6XI3 - chain AAA; structure by X-ray diffraction, 2.00 A resolution.

[Chain AAA]
Protein: Large adhesion protein (Lap) involved in biofilm formation
Source organism: Marinobacter hydrocarbonoclasticus (strain ATCC 49840 / DSM 8798 / SP17)
UniProtKB: H8W6K8 (H8W6K8_MARHS); residues 22-414 here correspond to UniProt positions 360-752 (UniProt number = residue number + 338)
Sequence (414 residues; numbered 1 to 414; the number before each row is that of its first residue):
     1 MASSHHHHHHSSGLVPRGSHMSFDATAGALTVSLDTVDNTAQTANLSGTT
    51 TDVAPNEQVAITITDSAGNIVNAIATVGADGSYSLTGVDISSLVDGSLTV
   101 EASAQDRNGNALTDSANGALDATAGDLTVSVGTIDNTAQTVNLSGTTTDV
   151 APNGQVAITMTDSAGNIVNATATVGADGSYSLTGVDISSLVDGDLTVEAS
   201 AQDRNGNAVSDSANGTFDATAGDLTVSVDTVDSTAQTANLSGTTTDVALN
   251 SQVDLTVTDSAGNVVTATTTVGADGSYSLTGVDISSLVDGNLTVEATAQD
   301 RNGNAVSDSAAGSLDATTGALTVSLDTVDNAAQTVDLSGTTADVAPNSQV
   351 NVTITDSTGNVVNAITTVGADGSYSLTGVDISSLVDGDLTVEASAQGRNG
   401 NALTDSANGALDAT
Unresolved in the structure: 1-26
Sequence notes: expression tag (1-21)
Ion coordination: Ca2+ site 1: D95, D121, T123, D149, N205; Ca2+ site 2: D192, D218, T220, D246, N302; Ca2+ site 3: D229, D386, D412, T414; Ca2+ site 4: D289, D315, T317, D343, N399; Na+: S357, V385, D386, D388
Ligand contacts: EDT ({[-(bis-carboxymethyl-amino)-ethyl]-carboxymethyl-amino}-acetic acid): D223, L224, T225, A305, V306, S307, D308

[Overview]
Chain AAA binds compound EDT. The Ca2+ site 1 is built by D95, D121, T123, D149 and N205. The Ca2+ site 2 is
built by D192, D218, T220, D246 and N302.
Chain AAA is Large adhesion protein (Lap) involved in biofilm formation (Marinobacter hydrocarbonoclasticus
(strain ATCC 49840 / DSM 8798 / SP17)); the structure, Crystal structure of tetra-tandem repeat in extending
region of large adhesion protein, was determined by X-ray diffraction, deposited together with 6XI1.
